PDB entry 8Q6V | electron microscopy, 3.23 A resolution | chains A and B

Chain A:
Name: Decapping nuclease RAI1
Organism: Saccharomyces cerevisiae
Notes: EC 3.6.1.-
UniProt: P53063 (DXO_YEAST); numbering as in UniProt (aligned over 1-387)
Sequence (387 residues; numbered 1 to 387; the number before each row is that of its first residue):
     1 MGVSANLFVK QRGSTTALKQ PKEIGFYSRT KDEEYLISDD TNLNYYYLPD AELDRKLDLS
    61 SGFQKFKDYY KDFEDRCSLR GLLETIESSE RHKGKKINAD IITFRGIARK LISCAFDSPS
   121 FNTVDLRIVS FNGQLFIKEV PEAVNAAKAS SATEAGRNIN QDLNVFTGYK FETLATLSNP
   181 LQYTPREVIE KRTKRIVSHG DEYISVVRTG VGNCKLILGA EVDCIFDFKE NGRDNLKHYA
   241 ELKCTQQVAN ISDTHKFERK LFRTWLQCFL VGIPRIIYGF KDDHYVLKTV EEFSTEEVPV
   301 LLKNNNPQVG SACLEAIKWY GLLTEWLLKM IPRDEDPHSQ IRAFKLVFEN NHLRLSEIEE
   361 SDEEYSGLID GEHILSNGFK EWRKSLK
Disordered / not traced: 143-159
Metal / ion sites: Mg2+: Glu-172, Asp-223, Glu-241, Leu-242
Curated features (UniProtKB/Swiss-Prot):
  - binding site (a divalent metal cation): Glu-172, Asp-223, Glu-241, Leu-242
  - binding site (substrate): Glu-221, Lys-243, Gln-267
  - modified residue: Ser-198 (Phosphoserine)
  - mutagenesis: Glu-221 (E221A: Abolishes the decapping activity), Asp-223 (D223A: Abolishes the decapping activity)

Chain B:
Name: 5'-3' exoribonuclease 2
Organism: Saccharomyces cerevisiae
UniProt: Q02792 (XRN2_YEAST); residues 1-1006 here = UniProt positions 1-1006
Sequence (1006 residues; numbered 1 to 1006; the number before each row is that of its first residue):
     1 MGVPSFFRWL SRKYPKIISP VLEEQPQIVD GVILPLDYSA SNPNGELDNL YLDMNGIVHP
    61 CSHPENKPPP ETEDEMLLAV FEYTNRVLNM ARPRKVLVMA VDGVAPRAKM NQQRARRFRS
   121 ARDAQIENEA REEIMRQREE VGEIIDDAVR NKKTWDSNAI TPGTPFMDKL AAALRYWTAF
   181 KLATDPGWKN LQVIISDATV PGEGEHKIMN FIRSQRADPE YNPNTTHCIY GLDADLIFLG
   241 LATHEPHFKI LREDVFAQDN RKRNNLKDTI NMTEEEKQFL QKQNSEQPFL WLHINVLREY
   301 LSAELWVPGL PFTFDLERAI DDWVFMCFFC GNDFLPHLPC LDVRENSIDI LLDIWKVVLP
   361 KLKTYMTCDG VLNLPSVETL LQHLGSREGD IFKTRHIQEA RKKEAFERRK AQKNMSKGQD
   421 RHPTVATEQL QMYDTQGNLA KGSWNLTTSD MVRLKKELML ANEGNEEAIA KVKQQSDKNN
   481 ELMKDISKEE IDDAVSKANK TNFNLAEVMK QKIINKKHRL EKDNEEEEIA KDSKKVKTEK
   541 AESECDLDAE IKDEIVADVN DRENSETTEV SRDSPVHSTV NVSEGPKNGV FDTDEFVKLF
   601 EPGYHERYYT AKFHVTPQDI EQLRKDMVKC YIEGVAWVLM YYYQGCASWN WFYPYHYAPL
   661 ATDFHGFSHL EIKFEEGTPF LPYEQLMSVL PAASGHALPK IFRSLMSEPD SEIIDFYPEE
   721 FPIDMNGKKM SWQGIALLPF IDQDRLLTAV RAQYPLLSDA ERARNIRGEP VLLISNKNAN
   781 YERFSKKLYS KENNNNNVVV KFQHFKSGLS GIVSKDVEGF ELNGKIVCPI QGGSLPNLST
   841 TLILKMSYRL IPLPSRNKSI ILNGFIPSEP VLTAYDLDSI MYKYNNQNYS RRWNFGNDLK
   901 QNIVPVGPKG ITQYKPRTGG YRAFFYFAEL SRNNVQPAHN YGRNSYNSQP GFNNSRYDGG
   961 NNNYRQNSNY RNNNYSGNRN SGQYSGNSYS RNNKQSRYDN SRANRR
Disordered / not traced: 26-34, 130-156, 258-286, 401-590, 830-834, 883-900, 930-1006
Curated features (UniProtKB/Swiss-Prot):
  - region: Asp-492 to Ile-529 (Required for retention in the nucleus)
  - modified residue: Ser-574 (Phosphoserine)
  - mutagenesis: Asp-235 (D235A: Abrogates exonuclease activity and impairs termination of transcription by RNA polymerase II), His-518 (H518Y: Causes mislocalization to the cytoplasm and suppresses the requirement for XRN1 function), Leu-520 (L520P: Suppresses the requirement for XRN1 function), Lys-534 (K534A: Causes mislocalization to the cytoplasm; when associated with A-535 and A-537), Lys-535 (K535A: Causes mislocalization to the cytoplasm; when associated with A-534 and A-537; K535N: Causes mislocalization to the cytoplasm and suppresses the requirement for XRN1 function), Lys-537 (K537A: Causes mislocalization to the cytoplasm; when associated with A-534 and A-535; K537E: Causes mislocalization to the cytoplasm and suppresses the requirement for XRN1 function), Tyr-683 (Y683H: In allele TAP1-1; activates transcription of the promoter-defective yeast SUP4 tRNA(Tyr) allele SUP4A53T61)

Chain A / chain B interface:
Contacting residue pairs (57):
  Tyr-46(A) with Asn-863(B); Tyr-914(B), hydrogen bond
  Leu-48(A) with Tyr-914(B), hydrogen bond (backbone-side chain)
  Asp-50(A) with Gln-913(B); Tyr-914(B); Lys-915(B), salt bridge; Arg-917(B), salt bridge
  Leu-53(A) with Tyr-914(B), hydrophobic; Arg-917(B)
  Arg-55(A) with Thr-313(B), hydrogen bond; Phe-314(B), hydrogen bond (side chain-backbone); Asp-315(B), salt bridge
  Leu-181(A) with Lys-858(B); Ile-860(B), hydrophobic; Leu-862(B), hydrophobic; Asn-863(B)
  Gln-182(A) with Ala-217(B); Asp-218(B); Pro-219(B); Lys-858(B), hydrogen bond (backbone-side chain)
  Tyr-183(A) with Pro-219(B); Pro-854(B), hydrophobic
  Thr-184(A) with Lys-858(B), hydrogen bond (backbone-side chain)
  Arg-186(A) with Arg-318(B); Asp-369(B), salt bridge; Ser-859(B), hydrogen bond (side chain-backbone); Ile-860(B)
  Glu-190(A) with Arg-318(B), salt bridge
  Phe-226(A) with Asn-863(B), hydrogen bond (backbone-side chain); Gln-913(B)
  Asp-227(A) with Pro-219(B)
  Phe-228(A) with Pro-219(B); Glu-220(B)
  Gln-247(A) with Gly-919(B)
  Val-248(A) with Gly-919(B); Gly-920(B), hydrogen bond (backbone-backbone)
  Ala-249(A) with Phe-924(B)
  Ile-251(A) with Phe-924(B), hydrophobic
  Thr-254(A) with Tyr-921(B)
  Phe-257(A) with Tyr-921(B), hydrophobic
  Glu-258(A) with Tyr-921(B), hydrogen bond
  Phe-280(A) with Gly-919(B); Gly-920(B); Tyr-921(B)
  Thr-289(A) with Arg-917(B); Thr-918(B); Gly-919(B), hydrogen bond (side chain-backbone)
  Val-290(A) with Tyr-914(B)
  Glu-291(A) with Gly-920(B); Tyr-921(B), hydrogen bond (side chain-backbone); Arg-922(B), hydrogen bond (side chain-backbone); Ala-923(B), hydrogen bond (side chain-backbone)
  Glu-292(A) with Arg-922(B), hydrogen bond (backbone-side chain)
  Phe-293(A) with Arg-922(B)
  Glu-297(A) with Arg-922(B), salt bridge
  Asn-305(A) with Tyr-921(B), hydrogen bond; Phe-925(B)
Other interface residues (no listed pair), chain A (35 interface residues in all): Tyr-47, Pro-49, Asp-54, Asn-250, Lys-288, Leu-301
Other interface residues (no listed pair), chain B (30 interface residues in all): Arg-216, Phe-805, Ile-861

Summary:
35 residues of chain A face 30 of chain B across their interface; the contacts include 16 hydrogen bonds and 6
salt bridges. Among the polar pairs are Asp-50(A)/Lys-915(B), Asp-50(A)/Arg-917(B) and Arg-55(A)/Asp-315(B).
Chain A is Decapping nuclease RAI1 and chain B is 5'-3' exoribonuclease 2, both from Saccharomyces cerevisiae;
the structure, Cryo-EM structure of S. cerevisiae Rai1-Rat1 dimer, was determined by electron microscopy,
deposited together with 9EXS and 9FMS.
